8XHY - chain A; structure by X-ray diffraction, 1.71 A resolution.

[Chain A]
Name: Fe/2OG dependent dioxygenase
From: Streptomyces cinnamoneus
Chain sequence (323 residues; each row starts with the number of its first residue):
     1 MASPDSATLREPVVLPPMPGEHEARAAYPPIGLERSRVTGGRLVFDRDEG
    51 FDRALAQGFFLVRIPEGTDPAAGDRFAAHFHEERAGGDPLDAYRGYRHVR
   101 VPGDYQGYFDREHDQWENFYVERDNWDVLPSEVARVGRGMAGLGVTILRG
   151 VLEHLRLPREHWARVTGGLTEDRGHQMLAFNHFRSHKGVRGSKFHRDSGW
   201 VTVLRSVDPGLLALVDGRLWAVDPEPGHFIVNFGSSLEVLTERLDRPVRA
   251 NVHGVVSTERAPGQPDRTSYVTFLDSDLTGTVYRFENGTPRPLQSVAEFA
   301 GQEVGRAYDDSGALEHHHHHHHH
Unresolved in the structure: 1-5, 313-323
Bound ions: Fe2+: His-195, Asp-197, His-253 (together with 2-oxoglutaric acid)
Small-molecule neighbours:
  - A1LVH ((3S,6S)-3-[(2S)-butan-2-yl]-6-(2-methylpropyl)piperazine-2,5-dione): Tyr-105, Trp-116, Tyr-120, His-175, Met-177, His-195, Arg-196, Asp-197, Ser-198, Gly-199, Phe-273, Asp-275, Leu-278, Ala-300, Glu-303, Val-304, Ala-307, Tyr-308
  - 2-oxoglutaric acid (AKG): Trp-116, Asn-181, Phe-183, His-195, Asp-197, Leu-204, Ser-206, Leu-211, His-253, Val-255, Arg-267, Ser-269, Val-271, Phe-273
Reported in the primary citation:
  - binding site for A1LVH: Arg-111, Met-177, Phe-273, Asp-275, Ala-300, Val-304, Tyr-308
  - contacts within the chain: Ser-198/Asp-275 (hydrogen bond), His-175/Asp-275 (water-mediated contact), Tyr-120/Tyr-308 (hydrogen bond)
  - mutagenesis - Y120A, M177A, V304A, Y308A: decreased catalytic activity on A1LVH
  - mutagenesis - Y120F, V304T, Y308F: increased catalytic activity on A1LVH
  - mutagenesis - F273A: abolished catalytic activity on C-7 hydroxylation
  - specificity-determining residues: Phe-273, Tyr-308

[In short]
Chain A binds 2-oxoglutaric acid and compound A1LVH. His-195, Asp-197 and His-253 coordinate Fe2+. The paper
reports a binding site for A1LVH at Arg-111, Met-177 and Phe-273 among others; Y120A, M177A and V304A, among
others, reduce catalytic activity on A1LVH; 8 substitutions were tested in all.
Chain A is Fe/2OG dependent dioxygenase (Streptomyces cinnamoneus); the structure, The complex structure of
mutant T307A of SsBcmE and its natural substrate cIL, was determined by X-ray diffraction, deposited together
with 8XHP, 8XHQ, 8XHT and 8XHX.
